8VUO - chains C and D of the 6 polymer chains in the assembly; structure by X-ray diffraction, 2.39 A resolution.

[Chain C]
Molecule: 2'-O-methyltransferase
From: Severe acute respiratory syndrome coronavirus 2
Notes: EC 2.1.1.-
UniProtKB: P0DTD1 (R1AB_SARS2); residues 1-298 here correspond to UniProt positions 6799-7096 (UniProt number = residue number + 6798)
Sequence (298 residues; row label = number of the first residue in the row):
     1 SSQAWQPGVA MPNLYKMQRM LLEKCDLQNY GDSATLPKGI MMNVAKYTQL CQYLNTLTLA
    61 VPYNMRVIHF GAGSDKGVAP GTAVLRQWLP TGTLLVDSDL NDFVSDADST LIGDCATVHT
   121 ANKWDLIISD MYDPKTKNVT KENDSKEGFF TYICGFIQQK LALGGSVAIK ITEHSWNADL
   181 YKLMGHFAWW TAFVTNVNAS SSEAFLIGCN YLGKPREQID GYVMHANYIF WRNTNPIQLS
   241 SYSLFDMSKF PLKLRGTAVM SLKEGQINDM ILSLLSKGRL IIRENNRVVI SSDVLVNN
Disordered / not traced: 1, 295-298
Metal / ion sites: Mg2+ near Asn198 (its only coordinating residue here)
Small-molecule neighbours:
  - 7N-methyl-8-hydroguanosine-5'-diphosphate (M7G): Lys24, Cys25, Asp26, Leu27, Tyr30, Tyr132, Thr136, Lys137, Thr172, Glu173, His174, Ser175, Ser201, Ser202, Glu203
  - S-adenosylhomocysteine (SAH): Asn43, Tyr47, His69, Gly71, Ala72, Gly73, Ser74, Ala79, Pro80, Gly81, Asp99, Leu100, Asn101, Gly113, Asp114, Cys115, Asp130, Met131, Tyr132, Asp133, Phe149
UniProt features mapped onto this chain:
  - active site: Lys46, Asp130, Lys170, Glu203

[Chain D]
Molecule: Non-structural protein 10
From: Severe acute respiratory syndrome coronavirus 2
UniProtKB: P0DTD1 (R1AB_SARS2); residues 1-139 here correspond to UniProt positions 4254-4392 (UniProt number = residue number + 4253)
Sequence (139 residues; numbered 1 to 139; the number before each row is that of its first residue):
     1 AGNATEVPAN STVLSFCAFA VDAAKAYKDY LASGGQPITN CVKMLCTHTG TGQAITVTPE
    61 ANMDQESFGG ASCCLYCRCH IDHPNPKGFC DLKGKYVQIP TTCANDPVGF TLKNTVCTVC
   121 GMWKGYGCSC DQLREPMLQ
Disordered / not traced: 1-6, 133-139
Metal / ion sites: Zn2+ site 1: Cys74, Cys77, His83, Cys90; Zn2+ site 2: Cys117, Cys120, Cys128, Cys130
UniProt features mapped onto this chain:
  - binding site (Zn(2+)): Cys74, Cys77, His83, Cys90, Cys117, Cys120, Cys128, Cys130
  - site: Gln139 (Cleavage)

[How chain C and chain D interact]
Residue-residue contacts (42):
  Lys38(C) with Lys43(D), hydrogen bond (backbone-side chain)
  Gly39(C) with Lys43(D)
  Ile40(C) with Lys43(D); Met44(D); Leu45(D), hydrophobic
  Met41(C) with Asn40(D)
  Val44(C) with Val42(D), hydrophobic; Lys43(D)
  Thr48(C) with Leu45(D)
  Lys76(C) with Asn40(D)
  Val78(C) with Asn40(D); Val42(D), hydrophobic; Ser72(D); Arg78(D)
  Pro80(C) with Val42(D), hydrophobic
  Ala83(C) with Met44(D); Tyr96(D), hydrogen bond (backbone-side chain)
  Val84(C) with Met44(D)
  Arg86(C) with Gly94(D), hydrogen bond (side chain-backbone); Tyr96(D)
  Gln87(C) with Met44(D); Leu45(D), hydrogen bond (side chain-backbone); Pro59(D); Tyr96(D), hydrogen bond (backbone-side chain)
  Asp102(C) with His80(D), salt bridge
  Phe103(C) with His80(D)
  Val104(C) with Ala71(D), hydrophobic; Cys77(D); Arg78(D); His80(D)
  Ser105(C) with Ala71(D); Lys93(D), hydrogen bond (backbone-side chain)
  Asp106(C) with Gly69(D); Gly70(D), hydrogen bond (side chain-backbone); Ala71(D), hydrogen bond (side chain-backbone); Gly94(D), hydrogen bond (side chain-backbone); Lys95(D)
  Ala107(C) with Lys93(D)
  Leu244(C) with Leu45(D), hydrophobic
  Met247(C) with Leu45(D); Thr47(D)
  Ser248(C) with Thr47(D)
Also at the interface, not in a pair above, chain C (25 interface residues in all): Pro37, Ala45, Thr91
Also at the interface, not in a pair above, chain D (22 interface residues in all): Cys41, Cys46, Val57, Leu92

[Summary]
25 residues of chain C face 22 of chain D across their interface, with 9 hydrogen bonds and 1 salt bridge.
Among the polar pairs are Asp102(C)-His80(D), Lys38(C)-Lys43(D) and Ala83(C)-Tyr96(D). Ligands of chain C:
S-adenosylhomocysteine and 7N-methyl-8-hydroguanosine-5'-diphosphate.
Chain C is 2'-O-methyltransferase and chain D is Non-structural protein 10, both from Severe acute respiratory
syndrome coronavirus 2; the structure, Crystal structure of SARS-CoV-2 nsp16/nsp10 in complex with Cap-1 RNA,
was determined by X-ray diffraction.
